4APB - chains A and C of the 4 polymer chains in the assembly; structure by X-ray diffraction, 1.94 A resolution.

# Chain A (and C)
Name: Fumarate hydratase class II
From: Mycobacterium tuberculosis
Notes: EC 4.2.1.2; chain C of this document is another copy of the same molecule, construct and numbering; everything in this record applies to it too
UniProt: O53446 (FUMC_MYCTU); residue numbers follow UniProt; this construct covers 2-474
Amino-acid sequence (474 residues; numbered 1 to 474; the number before each row is that of its first residue):
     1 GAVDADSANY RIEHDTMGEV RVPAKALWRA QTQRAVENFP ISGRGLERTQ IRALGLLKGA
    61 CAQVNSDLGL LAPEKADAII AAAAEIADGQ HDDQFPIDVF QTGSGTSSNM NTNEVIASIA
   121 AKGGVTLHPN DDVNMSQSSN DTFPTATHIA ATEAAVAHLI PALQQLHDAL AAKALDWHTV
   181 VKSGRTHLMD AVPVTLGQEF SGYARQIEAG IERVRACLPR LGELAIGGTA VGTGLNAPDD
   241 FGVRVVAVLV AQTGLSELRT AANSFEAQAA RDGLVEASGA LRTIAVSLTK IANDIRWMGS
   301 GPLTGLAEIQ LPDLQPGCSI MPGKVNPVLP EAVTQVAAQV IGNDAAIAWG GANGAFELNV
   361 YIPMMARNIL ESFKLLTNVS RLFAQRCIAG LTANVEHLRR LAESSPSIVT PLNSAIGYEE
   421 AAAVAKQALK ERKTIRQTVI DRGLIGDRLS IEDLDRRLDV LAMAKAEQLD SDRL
Unresolved in the structure: 1-8, 469-474
Construct notes: expression tag (1); engineered mutation Cys-318 (Ser in O53446)
Ion coordination: Ca2+ near Ser-256 (its only coordinating residue here)
Residues lining bound ligands:
  - fumaric acid (FUM), molecule 1: Thr-106, Ser-138, Ser-139, Asn-140, Leu-358
  - fumaric acid (FUM), molecule 2: Gly-317, Cys-318, Ser-319, Ile-320, Met-321, Lys-324, Asn-326
From the paper describing this entry:
  - mutagenesis - S318C: abolished catalytic activity on fumarate
  - catalytic residues: His-187 (citing earlier work)

# Chain A / chain C interface
Pairs across the interface - 145 pairs, chain A then chain C:
  Asp-15(A) with Pro-316(C)
  Thr-16(A) with Pro-316(C)
  Met-17(A) with Asp-313(C); Leu-314(C); Gln-315(C), hydrogen bond (side chain-backbone); Pro-316(C); Val-325(C), hydrophobic
  Gln-31(A) with Pro-316(C)
  Arg-34(A) with Leu-314(C); Gln-315(C); Pro-316(C)
  Ala-35(A) with Gln-315(C)
  Glu-37(A) with Arg-386(C)
  Asn-38(A) with Leu-314(C), hydrogen bond (side chain-backbone); Gln-315(C), hydrogen bond; Leu-329(C); Leu-382(C); Arg-386(C), hydrogen bond
  Phe-39(A) with Gln-315(C); Val-328(C), hydrophobic
  Pro-40(A) with Asn-378(C); Leu-382(C)
  Ile-41(A) with Ala-332(C), hydrophobic; Val-336(C), hydrophobic; Leu-375(C), hydrophobic; Asn-378(C), hydrogen bond (backbone-side chain); Val-379(C), hydrophobic; Leu-382(C), hydrophobic
  Ser-42(A) with Lys-374(C), hydrogen bond (backbone-side chain); Leu-375(C)
  Phe-100(A) with Ala-332(C); Gln-335(C); Val-336(C), hydrophobic; Gln-339(C)
  Gln-101(A) with Gln-335(C), hydrogen bond (backbone-side chain)
  Thr-102(A) with Gln-315(C); Val-328(C); Glu-331(C), hydrogen bond
  Gly-103(A) with Glu-331(C), hydrogen bond (backbone-side chain); Gln-335(C)
  Thr-106(A) with Gly-317(C), hydrogen bond (side chain-backbone)
  Ser-107(A) with Gln-315(C), hydrogen bond
  Asn-109(A) with Ser-319(C), hydrogen bond
  Met-110(A) with Ser-319(C)
  Asn-130(A) with Ser-319(C), hydrogen bond (side chain-backbone)
  Asn-134(A) with Ser-319(C), hydrogen bond
  Gln-137(A) with Ile-320(C)
  Ser-138(A) with Ser-319(C); Ile-320(C)
  Ser-139(A) with Ser-319(C), hydrogen bond
  Thr-229(A) with Ile-320(C)
  Ala-230(A) with Ile-320(C), hydrophobic; Met-321(C), hydrophobic
  Leu-235(A) with Ile-320(C)
  Asn-236(A) with Ile-320(C)
  Arg-296(A) with Val-360(C); Tyr-361(C), hydrogen bond
  Trp-297(A) with Phe-356(C), hydrophobic
  Asp-313(A) with Met-17(C)
  Leu-314(A) with Met-17(C); Arg-34(C); Asn-38(C), hydrogen bond (backbone-side chain)
  Gln-315(A) with Met-17(C), hydrogen bond (backbone-side chain); Arg-34(C); Ala-35(C); Asn-38(C), hydrogen bond; Phe-39(C); Thr-102(C); Ser-107(C), hydrogen bond
  Pro-316(A) with Asp-15(C); Met-17(C); Gln-31(C); Arg-34(C)
  Gly-317(A) with Thr-106(C), hydrogen bond (backbone-side chain)
  Ser-319(A) with Asn-109(C), hydrogen bond; Met-110(C); Asn-130(C), hydrogen bond (backbone-side chain); Asn-134(C), hydrogen bond; Ser-138(C); Ser-139(C), hydrogen bond
  Ile-320(A) with Gln-137(C); Ser-138(C); Thr-229(C); Ala-230(C), hydrophobic; Leu-235(C); Asn-236(C)
  Met-321(A) with Ala-230(C), hydrophobic
  Val-325(A) with Met-17(C), hydrophobic
  Val-328(A) with Phe-39(C), hydrophobic; Thr-102(C)
  Leu-329(A) with Asn-38(C)
  Glu-331(A) with Thr-102(C), hydrogen bond; Gly-103(C), hydrogen bond (side chain-backbone)
  Ala-332(A) with Ile-41(C), hydrophobic; Phe-100(C)
  Thr-334(A) with Tyr-361(C), hydrogen bond
  Gln-335(A) with Phe-100(C); Gln-101(C), hydrogen bond (side chain-backbone); Gly-103(C); Val-360(C); Tyr-361(C); Pro-363(C); Met-364(C), hydrogen bond (side chain-backbone)
  Val-336(A) with Ile-41(C), hydrophobic; Phe-100(C), hydrophobic
  Ala-338(A) with Ala-346(C); Trp-349(C); Met-364(C), hydrophobic
  Gln-339(A) with Phe-100(C); Met-364(C); Arg-367(C), hydrogen bond; Asn-368(C), hydrogen bond
  Ile-341(A) with Trp-349(C), hydrophobic
  Gly-342(A) with Gly-342(C); Ala-346(C)
  Ala-346(A) with Ala-338(C); Gly-342(C)
  Trp-349(A) with Ala-338(C); Ile-341(C), hydrophobic
  Phe-356(A) with Trp-297(C), hydrophobic
  Val-360(A) with Arg-296(C); Gln-335(C)
  Tyr-361(A) with Arg-296(C), hydrogen bond; Thr-334(C), hydrogen bond; Gln-335(C)
  Pro-363(A) with Gln-335(C)
  Met-364(A) with Gln-335(C), hydrogen bond (backbone-side chain); Ala-338(C), hydrophobic; Gln-339(C)
  Arg-367(A) with Gln-339(C), hydrogen bond; Arg-367(C); Glu-371(C), salt bridge
  Asn-368(A) with Gln-339(C), hydrogen bond
  Glu-371(A) with Arg-367(C), salt bridge
  Lys-374(A) with Ser-42(C), hydrogen bond (side chain-backbone)
  Leu-375(A) with Ile-41(C), hydrophobic; Ser-42(C)
  Asn-378(A) with Pro-40(C); Ile-41(C), hydrogen bond (side chain-backbone)
  Val-379(A) with Ile-41(C), hydrophobic
  Leu-382(A) with Asn-38(C); Pro-40(C); Ile-41(C), hydrophobic
  Arg-386(A) with Glu-37(C); Asn-38(C), hydrogen bond
Interface residues without a listed pair, chain A (73 interface residues in all): Asn-140, Asn-293, Cys-318, Asn-343, Ala-345, Ile-362
Interface residues without a listed pair, chain C (73 interface residues in all): Thr-16, Thr-289, Asn-293, Cys-318, Asn-343, Ala-345, Ile-362

# In short
Chain A and chain C each contribute 73 residues to their interface, with 40 hydrogen bonds and 2 salt bridges.
Among the polar pairs are Arg-367(A)/Glu-371(C), Met-17(A)/Gln-315(C) and Asn-38(A)/Leu-314(C). Ligands of
chain A: fumaric acid. From the paper: the catalytic residue His-187(A); S318C of chain A abolishes catalytic
activity on fumarate.
Chain A and chain C are both Fumarate hydratase class II (Mycobacterium tuberculosis); the structure, Crystal
structure of Mycobacterium tuberculosis fumarase (Rv1098c) S318C in complex with fumarate, was determined by
X-ray diffraction, deposited together with 4ADL, 4ADM and 4APA.
